Entry 8Y0B (X-ray diffraction, 2.30 A resolution); this record covers chains B and A of the 4 polymer chains in the assembly.

# Chain B
Molecule: 58-nt RNA strand
Sequence (58 nucleotides; row label = number of the first residue in the row; numbers below 1 keep their minus sign (G-21 is residue -21)):
   -21 GGAAUUUCUA CUGUUGUAGA UGAGAAGUCA UUUAAUAAGG CCGUCUAAGA ACUUUAUC
Unresolved in the structure: -21 to -20, 21-23
Metal / ion sites: Mg2+: A-4 (shared with Arg800(A) of chain A)

# Chain A
Protein: CRISPR-associated endonuclease Cas12a
Source organism: Francisella tularensis subsp. novicida U112
Notes: EC 3.1.21.1, 4.6.1.22
UniProt: A0Q7Q2 (CS12A_FRATN); residues 1-1300 here = UniProt positions 1-1300
Chain sequence (1300 residues; row label = number of the first residue in the row):
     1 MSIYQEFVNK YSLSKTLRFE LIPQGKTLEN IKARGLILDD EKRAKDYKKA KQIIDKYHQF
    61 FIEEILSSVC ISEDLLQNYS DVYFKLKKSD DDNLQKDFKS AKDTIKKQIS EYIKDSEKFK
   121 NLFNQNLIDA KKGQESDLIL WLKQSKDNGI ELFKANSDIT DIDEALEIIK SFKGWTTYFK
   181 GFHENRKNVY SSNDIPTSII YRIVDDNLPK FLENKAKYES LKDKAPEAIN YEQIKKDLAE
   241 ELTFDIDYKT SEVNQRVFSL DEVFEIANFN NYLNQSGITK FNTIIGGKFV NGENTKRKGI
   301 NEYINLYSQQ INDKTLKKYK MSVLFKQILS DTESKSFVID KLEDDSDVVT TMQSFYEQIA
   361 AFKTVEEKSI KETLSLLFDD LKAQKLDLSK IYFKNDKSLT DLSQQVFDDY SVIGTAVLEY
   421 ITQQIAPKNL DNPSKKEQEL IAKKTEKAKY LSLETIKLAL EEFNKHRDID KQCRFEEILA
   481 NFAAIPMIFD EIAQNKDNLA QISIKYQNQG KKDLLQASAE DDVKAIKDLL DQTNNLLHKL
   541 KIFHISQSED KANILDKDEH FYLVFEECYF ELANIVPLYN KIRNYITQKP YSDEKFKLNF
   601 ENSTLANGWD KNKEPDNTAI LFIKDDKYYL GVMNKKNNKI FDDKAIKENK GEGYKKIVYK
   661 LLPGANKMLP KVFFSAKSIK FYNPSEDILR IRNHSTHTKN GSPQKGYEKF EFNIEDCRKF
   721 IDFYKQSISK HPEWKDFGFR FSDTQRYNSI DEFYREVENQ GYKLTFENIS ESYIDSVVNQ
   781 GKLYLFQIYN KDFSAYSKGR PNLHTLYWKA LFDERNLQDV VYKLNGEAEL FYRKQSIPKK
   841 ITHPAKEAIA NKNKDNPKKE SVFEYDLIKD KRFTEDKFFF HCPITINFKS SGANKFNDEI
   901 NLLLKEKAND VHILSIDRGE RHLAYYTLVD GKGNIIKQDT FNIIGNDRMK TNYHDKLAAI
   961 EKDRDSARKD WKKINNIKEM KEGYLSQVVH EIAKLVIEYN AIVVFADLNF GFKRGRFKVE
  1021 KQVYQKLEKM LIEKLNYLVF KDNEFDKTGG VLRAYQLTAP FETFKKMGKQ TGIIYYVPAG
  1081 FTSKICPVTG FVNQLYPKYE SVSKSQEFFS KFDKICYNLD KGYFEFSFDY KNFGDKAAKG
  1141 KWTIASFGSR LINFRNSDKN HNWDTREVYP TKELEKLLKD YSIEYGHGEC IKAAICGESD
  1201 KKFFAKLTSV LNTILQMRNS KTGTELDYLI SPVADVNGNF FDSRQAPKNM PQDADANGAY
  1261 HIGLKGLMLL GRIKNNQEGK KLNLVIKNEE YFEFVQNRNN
Unresolved in the structure: 424-443, 1009-1017, 1157-1163
Sequence notes: conflict Ala1006 (Glu in A0Q7Q2)
UniProt features mapped onto this chain:
  - region: Met1 to Gln24 (Wedge region 1), Tyr47 to Lys51 (Binds crRNA alone and in crRNA-target DNA heteroduplex), Phe182 to Arg186 (Binds crRNA alone and in crRNA-target DNA heteroduplex), Asn301 to Asn305 (Binds DNA in crRNA-target DNA heteroduplex), Lys326 to Leu329 (Binds crRNA in crRNA-target DNA heteroduplex), His538 to Lys541 (Binds crRNA in crRNA-target DNA heteroduplex), Tyr591 to Lys595 (Binds crRNA), Leu662 to Ile679 (LKL, important for PAM recognition and DNA unwinding), Lys671 to Lys677 (Binds DNA protospacer adjacent motif (PAM) on target DNA), Arg692 to Gln704 (Binds single-strand non-target DNA), Lys791 to Ser794 (Binds crRNA), Leu803, His804 (Binds crRNA), Asn851 to Asn853 (Binds crRNA), Tyr865 to Phe873 (Binds crRNA), His954 to Trp971 (Bridge helix)
  - active site: His843 (For pre-crRNA processing), Lys852 (For pre-crRNA processing), Lys869 (For pre-crRNA processing), Asp917 (For DNase activity of RuvC domain), Asp1255 (For DNase activity of RuvC domain)
  - site: Thr16 (Binds crRNA alone and in crRNA-target DNA heteroduplex), Lys131 (Binds target strand DNA), Thr295 (Binds crRNA in crRNA-target DNA heteroduplex), Lys320 (Binds DNA in crRNA-target DNA heteroduplex), Ser334 (Binds DNA in crRNA-target DNA heteroduplex), Tyr410 (Caps the crRNA-target DNA heteroduplex), Lys589 (Binds DNA in crRNA-target DNA heteroduplex), Lys613 (Binds DNA protospacer adjacent motif (PAM)), Lys667 (Binds Target strand DNA), Lys671 (Binds PAM), Lys677 (Binds Target strand DNA), Lys823 (Binds Target strand DNA), Gly826 (Binds Target strand DNA), Arg833 (Binds crRNA), Lys852 (Stabilizes transition state for pre-crRNA processing), Lys1026 (Binds DNA in crRNA-target DNA heteroduplex), Thr1063 (Binds DNA in crRNA-target DNA heteroduplex)
  - mutagenesis: Gly608 (G608A/E: 15% DNA cleavage), Pro663 (P663A: 25% DNA cleavage, altered non-target strand cleavage products), Asn666 (N666A: 80% DNA cleavage, altered non-target strand cleavage products), Lys667 (K667A: 30% DNA cleavage), Lys671 (K671A: 15% DNA cleavage), Lys677 (K677A: 35% DNA cleavage, altered non-target strand cleavage products), Arg692 (R692A: Slight decrease in target DNA cleavage, 30% DNA cleavage, altered non-target strand cleavage products), His694 (H694A: Wild-type DNA cleavage, altered non-target strand cleavage products), Thr698 to Ser702 (Loss of target DNA cleavage), Gln704 (Q704A: Significant decrease in target DNA cleavage), His843 (H843A: Decreased pre-crRNA processing in vitro, binds RNA, no change in DNA cleavage), Lys852 (K852A: Decreased pre-crRNA processing in vitro, binds RNA, no change in DNA cleavage), 12 further mutagenesis entries in UniProt
Metal / ion sites: Mg2+: Arg800 (shared with A-4(B) of chain B)

# Interface between chain B and chain A
Pairs across the interface - 164 pairs, chain B then chain A:
  A-19(B) - Thr842(A)  phosphate contact
  A-19(B) - His843(A)  hydrogen bond to the phosphate
  A-19(B) - Ile849(A)  base contact
  A-19(B) - Ala850(A)  hydrogen bond to the base
  A-19(B) - Asn851(A)  hydrogen bond to the base
  A-19(B) - Lys852(A)  base contact
  A-19(B) - Phe863(A)  base contact
  A-19(B) - Leu867(A)  base contact
  A-19(B) - Lys869(A)  sugar contact
  A-18(B) - Phe863(A)  base contact
  A-18(B) - Tyr865(A)  hydrogen bond to the base
  A-18(B) - Leu867(A)  base contact
  A-18(B) - Ile868(A)  sugar contact
  A-18(B) - Lys869(A)  phosphate contact
  A-18(B) - Asp870(A)  hydrogen bond to the phosphate
  A-18(B) - Lys871(A)  hydrogen bond to the phosphate
  U-17(B) - Lys791(A)  hydrogen bond to the base
  U-17(B) - Lys871(A)  salt bridge to the phosphate
  U-17(B) - Arg872(A)  salt bridge to the phosphate
  U-16(B) - Arg18(A)  hydrogen bond to the base
  U-16(B) - Phe19(A)  sugar contact
  U-16(B) - Glu20(A)  hydrogen bond to the sugar
  U-16(B) - Asn790(A)  phosphate contact
  U-16(B) - Lys791(A)  hydrogen bond to the phosphate
  U-16(B) - Asn802(A)  base contact
  U-16(B) - Phe879(A)  phosphate contact
  U-15(B) - Arg18(A)  base contact
  U-15(B) - Arg833(A)  salt bridge to the phosphate
  U-15(B) - Arg872(A)  phosphate contact
  U-15(B) - Phe879(A)  phosphate contact
  C-14(B) - Arg872(A)  salt bridge to the phosphate
  C-14(B) - Phe873(A)  phosphate contact
  C-14(B) - Glu979(A)  hydrogen bond to the sugar
  U-13(B) - Glu979(A)  sugar contact
  U-13(B) - Met980(A)  phosphate contact
  U-13(B) - Gly983(A)  sugar contact
  A-12(B) - Met949(A)  sugar contact
  A-12(B) - Tyr953(A)  sugar contact
  A-12(B) - Lys956(A)  salt bridge to the phosphate
  A-12(B) - Met980(A)  phosphate contact
  C-11(B) - Lys852(A)  sugar contact
  C-11(B) - Met949(A)  phosphate contact
  U-10(B) - Asn851(A)  hydrogen bond to the sugar
  U-10(B) - Lys852(A)  hydrogen bond to the phosphate
  U-10(B) - Asn853(A)  hydrogen bond to the phosphate
  U-10(B) - Asn856(A)  phosphate contact
  U-10(B) - Ser861(A)  hydrogen bond to the sugar
  U-10(B) - Phe863(A)  sugar contact
  G-9(B) - Asn856(A)  hydrogen bond to the phosphate
  G-9(B) - Lys858(A)  salt bridge to the phosphate
  G-9(B) - Ser861(A)  phosphate contact
  G-9(B) - Arg948(A)  base contact
  U-8(B) - Lys858(A)  hydrogen bond to the base
  U-8(B) - Ser861(A)  base contact
  U-8(B) - Val862(A)  hydrogen bond to the base
  U-8(B) - Phe863(A)  stacking on the base
  U-8(B) - Tyr865(A)  sugar contact
  U-7(B) - Tyr796(A)  sugar contact
  U-7(B) - Tyr865(A)  stacking on the base
  G-6(B) - Ser794(A)  hydrogen bond to the phosphate
  G-6(B) - Tyr796(A)  phosphate contact
  U-5(B) - Lys791(A)  phosphate contact
  U-5(B) - Ser797(A)  hydrogen bond to the phosphate
  U-5(B) - Lys798(A)  hydrogen bond to the phosphate
  U-5(B) - Gly799(A)  hydrogen bond to the phosphate
  A-4(B) - Gly799(A)  phosphate contact
  A-4(B) - Arg800(A)  salt bridge to the phosphate
  G-3(B) - Arg800(A)  salt bridge to the phosphate
  G-3(B) - Ser986(A)  hydrogen bond to the base
  G-3(B) - Gln987(A)  hydrogen bond to the base
  G-3(B) - His990(A)  hydrogen bond to the phosphate
  G-3(B) - Lys1041(A)  salt bridge to the phosphate
  A-2(B) - Asn802(A)  hydrogen bond to the base
  A-2(B) - Leu803(A)  phosphate contact
  A-2(B) - Ser986(A)  sugar contact
  A-2(B) - Lys1034(A)  phosphate contact
  A-2(B) - Lys1041(A)  salt bridge to the phosphate
  U-1(B) - Arg18(A)  hydrogen bond to the base
  U-1(B) - Asn802(A)  base contact
  U-1(B) - Leu803(A)  hydrogen bond to the base
  U-1(B) - His804(A)  stacking on the base
  U-1(B) - Lys1034(A)  salt bridge to the phosphate
  G0(B) - Ser14(A)  base contact
  G0(B) - Lys15(A)  salt bridge to the phosphate
  G0(B) - Thr16(A)  hydrogen bond to the base
  G0(B) - His804(A)  salt bridge to the phosphate
  G0(B) - Pro883(A)  base contact
  A1(B) - Thr16(A)  hydrogen bond to the sugar
  A1(B) - Arg18(A)  salt bridge to the phosphate
  A1(B) - His881(A)  hydrogen bond to the sugar
  G2(B) - Lys595(A)  salt bridge to the phosphate
  G2(B) - Glu829(A)  hydrogen bond to the sugar
  G2(B) - Phe831(A)  sugar contact
  G2(B) - His881(A)  phosphate contact
  A3(B) - Lys51(A)  hydrogen bond to the phosphate
  A3(B) - Asn185(A)  hydrogen bond to the sugar
  A4(B) - Lys48(A)  salt bridge to the phosphate
  A4(B) - Lys51(A)  salt bridge to the phosphate
  A4(B) - Asn185(A)  hydrogen bond to the sugar
  A4(B) - Arg186(A)  hydrogen bond to the sugar
  G5(B) - Asp55(A)  phosphate contact
  G5(B) - Arg186(A)  sugar contact
  G5(B) - Ile328(A)  sugar contact
  G5(B) - Leu329(A)  sugar contact
  U6(B) - Arg202(A)  hydrogen bond to the phosphate
  U6(B) - Lys326(A)  salt bridge to the phosphate
  U6(B) - Gln327(A)  phosphate contact
  U6(B) - Ile328(A)  sugar contact
  U6(B) - Leu329(A)  hydrogen bond to the phosphate
  C7(B) - Arg202(A)  salt bridge to the phosphate
  C7(B) - Phe325(A)  phosphate contact
  C7(B) - Lys326(A)  hydrogen bond to the phosphate
  A8(B) - Phe325(A)  phosphate contact
  U10(B) - Arg968(A)  hydrogen bond to the sugar
  U11(B) - Asp965(A)  sugar contact
  U11(B) - Arg968(A)  sugar contact
  U11(B) - Lys969(A)  phosphate contact
  A12(B) - Tyr579(A)  sugar contact
  A12(B) - Arg583(A)  hydrogen bond to the sugar
  A12(B) - Lys969(A)  phosphate contact
  A13(B) - Val576(A)  sugar contact
  A13(B) - Tyr579(A)  sugar contact
  A13(B) - Asn580(A)  hydrogen bond to the sugar
  A13(B) - Arg583(A)  hydrogen bond to the sugar
  U14(B) - Phe289(A)  sugar contact
  U14(B) - Asn534(A)  phosphate contact
  U14(B) - His538(A)  salt bridge to the phosphate
  U14(B) - Val576(A)  sugar contact
  A15(B) - Phe289(A)  sugar contact
  A15(B) - Asn294(A)  sugar contact
  A15(B) - Thr295(A)  sugar contact
  A15(B) - Lys296(A)  hydrogen bond to the sugar
  A15(B) - Lys541(A)  salt bridge to the phosphate
  A16(B) - Leu306(A)  sugar contact
  G17(B) - Leu306(A)  sugar contact
  G17(B) - Gln309(A)  hydrogen bond to the sugar
  G17(B) - Lys447(A)  sugar contact
  G18(B) - Gln309(A)  sugar contact
  G18(B) - Lys447(A)  salt bridge to the phosphate
  C20(B) - Tyr410(A)  base contact
  U24(B) - Lys1098(A)  salt bridge to the phosphate
  G27(B) - Thr400(A)  hydrogen bond to the base
  G27(B) - Gln404(A)  sugar contact
  G27(B) - Asp408(A)  phosphate contact
  G27(B) - Tyr410(A)  stacking on the base
  A28(B) - Asp408(A)  phosphate contact
  U32(B) - Asn305(A)  hydrogen bond to the sugar
  U32(B) - Gln309(A)  sugar contact
  U32(B) - Lys317(A)  hydrogen bond to the sugar
  U33(B) - Asn301(A)  hydrogen bond to the sugar
  U33(B) - Glu302(A)  sugar contact
  U33(B) - Asn305(A)  hydrogen bond to the sugar
  U33(B) - Lys320(A)  salt bridge to the phosphate
  A34(B) - Gly286(A)  hydrogen bond to the sugar
  A34(B) - Lys296(A)  hydrogen bond to the sugar
  A34(B) - Asn301(A)  hydrogen bond to the phosphate
  A34(B) - Glu302(A)  sugar contact
  A34(B) - Lys320(A)  phosphate contact
  U35(B) - Gly286(A)  sugar contact
  U35(B) - Gly287(A)  sugar contact
  U35(B) - Phe289(A)  sugar contact
  U35(B) - Lys296(A)  sugar contact
  U35(B) - Ser336(A)  hydrogen bond to the sugar
  C36(B) - Ser334(A)  phosphate contact
Other interface residues (no listed pair), chain B (48 interface residues in all): C19, A29
Other interface residues (no listed pair), chain A (111 interface residues in all): Phe182, Thr197, Asn282, Asn312, Met321, Ser330, Asp409, Ser411, Tyr789, Asp947, Thr951, Tyr984, Met1030

# Overview
The interface between chain B and chain A involves 48 residues on one side and 111 on the other, with 54
hydrogen bonds, 24 salt bridges and 4 aromatic stacking contacts. Polar pairs include A-19(B)-Ala850(A),
A-19(B)-Asn851(A) and A-18(B)-Tyr865(A).
Here chain B is a 58-nt RNA strand and chain A is CRISPR-associated endonuclease Cas12a (Francisella
tularensis subsp. novicida U112). Entry 8Y0B (Crystal structure of FnCas12a in complex with pre-crRNA and 12nt
target DNA) was determined by X-ray diffraction together with 8Y04, 8Y05, 8Y06, 8Y07, 8Y08, 8Y09 and 3 further
entries from the same study.
